PDB entry 3MMO | X-ray diffraction, 1.55 A resolution | chains A and B

[Chain A (and B)]
Protein: Eight-heme nitrite reductase
Organism: Thioalkalivibrio nitratireducens
Notes: chain B of this document is another copy of the same molecule, construct and numbering; everything in this record applies to it too
Reference sequence: Q5F2I3 (Q5F2I3_9GAMM); residues 1-525 here correspond to UniProt positions 29-553 (UniProt number = residue number + 28)
Amino-acid sequence (525 residues; numbered 1 to 525; the number before each row is that of its first residue):
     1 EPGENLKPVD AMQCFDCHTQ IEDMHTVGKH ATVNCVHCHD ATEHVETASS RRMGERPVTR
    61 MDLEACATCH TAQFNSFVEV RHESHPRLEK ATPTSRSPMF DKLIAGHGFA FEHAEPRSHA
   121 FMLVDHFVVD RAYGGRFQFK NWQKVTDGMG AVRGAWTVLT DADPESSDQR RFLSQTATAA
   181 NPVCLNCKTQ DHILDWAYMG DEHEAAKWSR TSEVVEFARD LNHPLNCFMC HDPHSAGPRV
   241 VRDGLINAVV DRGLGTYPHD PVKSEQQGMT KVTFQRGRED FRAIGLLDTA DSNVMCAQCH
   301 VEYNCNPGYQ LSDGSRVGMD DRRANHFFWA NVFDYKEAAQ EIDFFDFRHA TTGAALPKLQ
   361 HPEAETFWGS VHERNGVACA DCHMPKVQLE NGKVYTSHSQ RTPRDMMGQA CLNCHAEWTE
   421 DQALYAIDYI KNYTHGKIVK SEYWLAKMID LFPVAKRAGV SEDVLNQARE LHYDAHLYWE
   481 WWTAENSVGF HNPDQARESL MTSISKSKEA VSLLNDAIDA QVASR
Unresolved in the structure: 1-4, 523-525
Covalently attached groups: heme c (HEC) linked to Cys-14, Cys-17, Cys-35, Cys-38, Cys-66, Cys-69, Cys-184, Cys-187, Cys-227, Cys-230, Cys-296, Cys-299, Cys-379, Cys-382, Cys-411, Cys-414; covalent link Tyr-303/Cys-305
Bound ions: heme c Fe (8 sites), coordinated by His-18, His-30, His-39, His-44, His-70, His-119, Lys-188, His-231, His-234, His-300, His-372, His-383, His-398, His-415, His-491; Ca2+ site 1: Pro-116 (together with heme c); Ca2+ site 2: Glu-302, Tyr-303, Lys-358, Gln-360; Na+: Ser-397, Ser-399
Small-molecule neighbours:
  - cyanide ion (CYN): Phe-109, Arg-131, Lys-188, Tyr-303, Gln-360, His-361
  - heme c (HEC), molecule 1: Val-9, Gln-13, His-18, His-39, Ala-41, His-44, Val-45, Ala-48, Ser-49, Ser-50, Arg-51, Arg-52, Met-53, Arg-56, Pro-57, Thr-59, Leu-194, Gln-275, Arg-276, Gly-277
  - heme c (HEC), molecule 2: Ala-11, Phe-15, His-18, Ile-21, His-25, Val-33, Asn-34, His-37, His-39, Thr-59, Arg-60, Met-61, Ile-193, Leu-194, Phe-228, Pro-233, His-234, Arg-239, Phe-274, Arg-276, Arg-282, Ile-284
  - heme c (HEC), molecule 3: Lys-29, His-30, Val-33, His-37, Ala-65, Thr-68, His-70, Phe-228, His-231, Pro-233, Ala-236
  - heme c (HEC), molecule 4: Leu-63, His-70, Gln-73, Phe-74, Phe-77, Leu-225, Asn-226, His-231, Ala-290, Ser-292, Met-295, Ala-380, Met-384, Tyr-395, Thr-396, His-398
  - heme c (HEC), molecule 5: Arg-81, Ser-84, Pro-116, Arg-117, Ser-118, His-119, Phe-121, Met-122, Asp-125, Lys-188, Leu-225, Met-229, Met-295, Gln-298, His-300, His-383, Met-384, Gln-400, Arg-401, Thr-402
  - heme c (HEC), molecule 6: Ser-84, Asn-293, His-300, Glu-363, Ala-364, Phe-367, His-372, Val-377, Ala-378, His-383, Thr-402, Pro-403, Arg-404, Ile-427, Lys-431, Asn-486, Ser-487, Phe-490, His-491
  - heme c (HEC), molecule 7: His-113, Ala-114, Glu-115, Pro-116, Asp-125, His-126, Val-129, Arg-131, Ala-132, Ala-179, Ala-180, Asn-181, Val-183, Lys-188, Arg-242, Gln-298, His-300, Val-301, Tyr-303, Cys-305, Phe-327, His-361, Ala-484, Asn-486
  - heme c (HEC), molecule 8: Asn-141, Trp-142, Gln-143, Val-371, His-372, Asn-375, Val-377, Asp-381, Pro-403, Ala-410, His-415, Trp-418, Ala-423, Ala-426, Ile-427, Ile-430, Phe-490, Pro-493
  - PG6 (1-(2-methoxy-ethoxy)-2-{2-[2-(2-methoxy-ethoxy]-ethoxy}-ethane), molecule 1: Ala-11, Met-12, His-25, Ala-31, Thr-32, Val-33, Asn-34
  - PG6, molecule 2: Thr-94, Ser-95, Arg-96, Asp-428, Lys-431, Asn-432, His-435, Val-488

[Interface between chain A and chain B]
Pairs across the interface - 53 pairs, chain A then chain B:
  Asn-5(A) / Val-27(B)  hydrogen bond (side chain-backbone)
  Asn-5(A) / Gly-28(B)
  Asn-5(A) / Lys-29(B)  hydrogen bond
  Leu-6(A) / Ala-31(B)
  Leu-6(A) / Thr-32(B)
  Lys-7(A) / Thr-26(B)  hydrogen bond (side chain-backbone)
  Lys-7(A) / Val-27(B)
  Pro-8(A) / Ala-31(B)
  Thr-26(A) / Lys-7(B)  hydrogen bond (backbone-side chain)
  Val-27(A) / Asn-5(B)  hydrogen bond (backbone-side chain)
  Val-27(A) / Lys-7(B)
  Gly-28(A) / Asn-5(B)
  Lys-29(A) / Asn-5(B)  hydrogen bond
  Ala-31(A) / Leu-6(B)
  Ala-31(A) / Pro-8(B)
  Thr-32(A) / Leu-6(B)
  Thr-32(A) / Thr-32(B)
  Thr-32(A) / Val-36(B)
  Thr-32(A) / His-37(B)  hydrogen bond
  Val-36(A) / Thr-32(B)
  His-37(A) / Thr-32(B)  hydrogen bond
  Ala-67(A) / Lys-393(B)
  Thr-68(A) / Cys-69(B)
  Cys-69(A) / Thr-68(B)
  Cys-69(A) / Cys-69(B)
  Thr-71(A) / Lys-393(B)
  Asn-75(A) / Leu-389(B)
  Asn-75(A) / Gly-392(B)
  Asn-75(A) / Lys-393(B)  hydrogen bond (side chain-backbone)
  Val-78(A) / Asn-391(B)
  Val-78(A) / Gly-392(B)
  Val-80(A) / Asn-391(B)
  His-82(A) / Glu-390(B)
  Thr-146(A) / Asn-391(B)
  Asp-147(A) / Asn-391(B)
  Gly-148(A) / Asn-391(B)  hydrogen bond (backbone-side chain)
  Met-149(A) / Asn-391(B)  hydrogen bond (backbone-side chain)
  Met-149(A) / Gly-392(B)
  Met-149(A) / Lys-393(B)
  Leu-389(A) / Asn-75(B)
  Glu-390(A) / His-82(B)
  Asn-391(A) / Val-78(B)
  Asn-391(A) / Val-80(B)
  Asn-391(A) / Thr-146(B)
  Asn-391(A) / Asp-147(B)
  Asn-391(A) / Gly-148(B)  hydrogen bond (side chain-backbone)
  Asn-391(A) / Met-149(B)  hydrogen bond (side chain-backbone)
  Gly-392(A) / Asn-75(B)
  Gly-392(A) / Val-78(B)
  Gly-392(A) / Met-149(B)
  Lys-393(A) / Ala-67(B)
  Lys-393(A) / Thr-71(B)
  Lys-393(A) / Asn-75(B)  hydrogen bond (backbone-side chain)
Interface residues without a listed pair, chain A (35 interface residues in all): Asn-34, His-70, Ala-72, Phe-74, Glu-79, Tyr-395
Interface residues without a listed pair, chain B (33 interface residues in all): Asn-34, Ala-72, Phe-74, Tyr-395

[Overview]
35 residues of chain A face 33 of chain B across their interface; the contacts include 14 hydrogen bonds.
Polar contacts include Asn-5(A)/Val-27(B), Asn-5(A)/Lys-29(B) and Lys-7(A)/Thr-26(B). Chain A binds cyanide
ion and compound PG6.
Both chains are Eight-heme nitrite reductase (Thioalkalivibrio nitratireducens). Entry 3MMO (Structure of the
Thioalkalivibrio nitratireducens cytochrome c nitrite reductase in complex with cyanide) was determined by
X-ray diffraction (same publication as 3FO3).
